PDB entry 9E69 | X-ray diffraction, 2.63 A resolution | chains H and L

Chain H:
Molecule: Heavy chain of antibody 5E10
Source organism: Homo sapiens
Notes: antibody fragment or engineered binder
Chain sequence (238 residues; numbered -18 to 214 plus 9 insertion-coded residues; 4 numbers in that range are skipped by the numbering (no residue carries them; nothing is unmodelled there); the number before each row is that of its first residue; a row labelled like 35A-35B holds insertion residues (35A, then the next letters in order); numbers below 1 keep their minus sign (Met-18 is residue -18)):
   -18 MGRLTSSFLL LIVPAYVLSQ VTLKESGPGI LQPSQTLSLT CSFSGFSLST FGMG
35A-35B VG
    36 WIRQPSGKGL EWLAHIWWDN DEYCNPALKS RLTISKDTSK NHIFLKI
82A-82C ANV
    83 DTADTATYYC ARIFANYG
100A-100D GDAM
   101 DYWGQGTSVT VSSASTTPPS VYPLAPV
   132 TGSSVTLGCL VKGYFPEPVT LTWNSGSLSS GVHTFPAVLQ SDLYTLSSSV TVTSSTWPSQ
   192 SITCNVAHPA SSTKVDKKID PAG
Disordered / not traced: -18 to 0
Disulfide bonds: Cys22-Cys92, Cys140-Cys195

Chain L:
Molecule: Light Chain of antibody 5E10
Source organism: Homo sapiens
Notes: antibody fragment or engineered binder
Chain sequence (229 residues; each row starts with the number of its first residue; note: 1 number in that range is skipped by the numbering (no residue carries it; nothing is unmodelled there); a row labelled like 27A-27C holds insertion residues (27A, then the next letters in order); numbers below 1 keep their minus sign (Met-18 is residue -18)):
   -18 MAWTSLILSL LALCSGASSQ AVVTQESA
    11 LTTSPGGTVI LTCRSST
27A-27C GAV
    28 TTSNYANWVQ KKPDHLFTGL IGGTSNRVSG VPVRFSGSLI GDKAALTITG AQTEDDAMYF
    88 CALWFSTHYV FGGGTKVTV
  106A L
   107 SQPKSSPSVT LFPPSSEELE TNKATLVCTI TDFYPGVVTV DWKVDGTPVT QGMETTQPSK
   167 QSNNKYMASS YLTLTARAWE RHSSYSCQVT HEGHTVEKSL S
Disordered / not traced: -18 to 0
Disulfide bonds: Cys23-Cys88, Cys134-Cys193

How chain H and chain L interact:
Contacting residue pairs - 74 pairs, chain H then chain L:
  Leu45(H) - Phe44(L)  hydrophobic
  Leu45(H) - Phe87(L)  hydrophobic
  Leu45(H) - Phe98(L)
  Trp47(H) - His95(L)
  Trp47(H) - Tyr96(L)
  Trp47(H) - Phe98(L)  hydrophobic
  His50(H) - Trp91(L)
  Tyr58(H) - Trp91(L)  hydrophobic
  Tyr58(H) - Thr94(L)
  Cys59(H) - Thr94(L)
  Cys59(H) - His95(L)
  Pro61(H) - His95(L)
  Tyr91(H) - Phe44(L)
  Asn98(H) - Asn53(L)
  Tyr99(H) - Asn53(L)  hydrogen bond (backbone-side chain)
  Gly100(H) - Tyr32(L)
  Gly100(H) - Gly50(L)
  Gly100(H) - Asn53(L)
  Gly100A(H) - Tyr32(L)
  Gly100A(H) - Gly50(L)
  Asp100B(H) - Asn34(L)  hydrogen bond (backbone-side chain)
  Asp100B(H) - Gly49(L)
  Asp100B(H) - Gly50(L)  hydrogen bond (backbone-backbone)
  Asp100B(H) - Tyr96(L)  hydrogen bond
  Ala100C(H) - Asn34(L)
  Ala100C(H) - Val55(L)  hydrophobic
  Met100D(H) - Asn34(L)
  Met100D(H) - Gly46(L)
  Met100D(H) - Tyr96(L)  hydrophobic
  Asp101(H) - Gly46(L)  hydrogen bond (backbone-backbone)
  Trp103(H) - Val36(L)  hydrophobic
  Trp103(H) - Leu43(L)
  Trp103(H) - Phe44(L)  hydrophobic
  Gln105(H) - Leu43(L)
  Tyr122(H) - Glu123(L)
  Tyr122(H) - Glu124(L)
  Tyr122(H) - Thr127(L)
  Pro123(H) - Ser121(L)  hydrogen bond (backbone-side chain)
  Pro123(H) - Glu123(L)
  Leu124(H) - Phe118(L)
  Leu124(H) - Pro119(L)
  Leu124(H) - Val133(L)  hydrophobic
  Ala125(H) - Phe118(L)
  Ala125(H) - Pro119(L)
  Val127(H) - Pro119(L)  hydrophobic
  Thr137(H) - Thr116(L)
  Thr137(H) - Phe118(L)
  Leu138(H) - Phe118(L)  hydrophobic
  Gly139(H) - Phe118(L)
  Leu141(H) - Thr131(L)
  Leu141(H) - Val133(L)  hydrophobic
  Lys143(H) - Glu124(L)  salt bridge
  Lys143(H) - Lys129(L)
  His164(H) - Thr137(L)
  His164(H) - Asp138(L)  salt bridge
  His164(H) - Met173(L)
  Thr165(H) - Met173(L)
  Phe166(H) - Thr135(L)
  Phe166(H) - Ile136(L)
  Phe166(H) - Thr137(L)
  Phe166(H) - Met173(L)  hydrophobic
  Phe166(H) - Ala174(L)
  Phe166(H) - Ser175(L)
  Pro167(H) - Thr162(L)
  Pro167(H) - Gln163(L)
  Pro167(H) - Tyr177(L)
  Ala168(H) - Thr162(L)
  Val169(H) - Glu160(L)
  Val169(H) - Thr162(L)
  Leu170(H) - Glu160(L)
  Gln171(H) - Glu160(L)
  Gln171(H) - Thr179(L)  hydrogen bond
  Leu177(H) - Tyr177(L)
  Ser178(H) - Tyr177(L)  hydrogen bond
Interface residues without a listed pair, chain H (45 interface residues in all): Ile37, Gln39, Gly44, Asn60, Ile95, Gly104, Pro126, Thr176
Interface residues without a listed pair, chain L (45 interface residues in all): Thr45, Ala89, Ser93, Gly158, Thr161, Ser165, Gln167

In short:
The chain H/chain L interface involves 45 residues from each chain; the contacts include 8 hydrogen bonds and
2 salt bridges. Among the polar pairs are Lys143(H)-Glu124(L), His164(H)-Asp138(L) and Tyr99(H)-Asn53(L).
Here chain H is Heavy chain of antibody 5E10 and chain L is Light Chain of antibody 5E10, both from Homo
sapiens. Entry 9E69 (Antibody 5E10) was determined by X-ray diffraction, deposited together with 9EI9, 8TX3
and 8TXU.
